PDB entry 7XKE | electron microscopy, 2.90 A resolution | chains A and B of the 5 polymer chains in the assembly

# Chain A
Name: mini-Gs
From: Homo sapiens
Chain sequence (361 residues; numbered 18 to 394; 16 numbers in that range are skipped by the numbering (no residue carries them; nothing is unmodelled there); the number before each row is that of its first residue):
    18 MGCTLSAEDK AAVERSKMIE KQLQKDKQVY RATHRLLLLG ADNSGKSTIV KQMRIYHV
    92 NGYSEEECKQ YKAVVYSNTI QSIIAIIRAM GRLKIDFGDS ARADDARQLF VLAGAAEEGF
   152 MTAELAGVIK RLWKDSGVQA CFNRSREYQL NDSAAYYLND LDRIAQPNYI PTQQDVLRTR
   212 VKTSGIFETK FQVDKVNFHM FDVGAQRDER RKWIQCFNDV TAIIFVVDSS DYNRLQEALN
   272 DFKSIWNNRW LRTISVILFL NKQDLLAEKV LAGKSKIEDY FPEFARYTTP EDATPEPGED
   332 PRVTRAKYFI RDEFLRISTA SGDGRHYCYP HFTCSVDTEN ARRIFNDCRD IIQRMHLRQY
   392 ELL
Unresolved in the structure: 18-21, 92-211

# Chain B
Name: Guanine nucleotide-binding protein G(I)/G(S)/G(T) subunit beta-1
From: Homo sapiens
UniProtKB: P62873 (GBB1_HUMAN); numbering as in UniProt (aligned over 2-340)
Chain sequence (358 residues; row label = number of the first residue in the row; numbers below 1 keep their minus sign (Met-17 is residue -17)):
   -17 MHHHHHHLEV LFQGPGSSQS ELDQLRQEAE QLKNQIRDAR KACADATLSQ ITNNIDPVGR
    43 IQMRTRRTLR GHLAKIYAMH WGTDSRLLVS ASQDGKLIIW DSYTTNKVHA IPLRSSWVMT
   103 CAYAPSGNYV ACGGLDNICS IYNLKTREGN VRVSRELAGH TGYLSCCRFL DDNQIVTSSG
   163 DTTCALWDIE TGQQTTTFTG HTGDVMSLSL APDTRLFVSG ACDASAKLWD VREGMCRQTF
   223 TGHESDINAI CFFPNGNAFA TGSDDATCRL FDLRADQELM TYSHDNIICG ITSVSFSKSG
   283 RLLLAGYDDF NCNVWDALKA DRAGVLAGHD NRVSCLGVTD DGMAVATGSW DSFLKIWN
Unresolved in the structure: -17 to 3
Differences from the reference sequence: initiating methionine (-17); expression tag (-16 to 1)
Swiss-Prot annotation at these positions:
  - modified residue: Ser2 (N-acetylserine), His266 (Phosphohistidine)
  - natural variant: Leu30 (L30F: In MRD42; uncertain significance), Arg52 (R52G: In MRD42), Gly64 (G64V: In MRD42), Asp76 (D76E: In MRD42; D76G: In MRD42), Gly77 (G77S: In MRD42), Lys78 (K78R: In MRD42), Ile80 (I80N: In MRD42; I80T: In MRD42), His91 (H91R: In MRD42; uncertain significance), Ala92 (A92T: In MRD42), Pro94 (P94S: In MRD42), Leu95 (L95P: In MRD42), Arg96 (R96L: In MRD42), 5 further natural variant entries in UniProt

# Chain A / chain B interface
Pairs across the interface (59):
  Ala29(A) with Asn88(B)
  Val30(A) with Asn88(B)
  Arg32(A) with Val90(B); His91(B)
  Ser33(A) with Asn88(B); Lys89(B)
  Ile36(A) with Lys89(B); Ala92(B), hydrophobic
  Glu37(A) with Lys89(B), salt bridge
  Leu40(A) with Gly53(B); Ile80(B), hydrophobic; Lys89(B); Ala92(B), hydrophobic
  Asp43(A) with Lys78(B), salt bridge
  Lys44(A) with Leu55(B)
  Tyr47(A) with Leu55(B), hydrophobic; Ala56(B); Asp76(B)
  Thr214(A) with Asn119(B), hydrogen bond (backbone-side chain); His142(B), hydrogen bond (side chain-backbone); Thr143(B)
  Ser215(A) with Asn119(B)
  Gly216(A) with Leu117(B); Asn119(B)
  Ile217(A) with Leu117(B), hydrophobic
  Phe232(A) with Trp99(B), hydrophobic
  Ala236(A) with Asn119(B), hydrogen bond (backbone-side chain); Thr143(B)
  Gln237(A) with Leu117(B); Asn119(B); Tyr145(B)
  Arg238(A) with Gly162(B); Asp163(B); Thr164(B); Thr184(B); Asp186(B)
  Arg242(A) with Cys204(B); Asp228(B), salt bridge
  Lys243(A) with Tyr145(B); Met188(B); Cys204(B); Asp228(B), salt bridge; Asn230(B), hydrogen bond; Asp246(B), salt bridge
  Trp244(A) with Leu117(B), hydrophobic
  Gln246(A) with Arg314(B); Trp332(B)
  Cys247(A) with Lys57(B), hydrogen bond (backbone-side chain); Gln75(B); Trp99(B); Met101(B), hydrophobic
  Phe248(A) with Trp99(B), hydrophobic; Leu117(B), hydrophobic
  Asn249(A) with Lys57(B); Trp332(B)
  Arg280(A) with Asp290(B), salt bridge
  Trp281(A) with Asp290(B); Arg314(B); Trp332(B), hydrophobic
Also at the interface, not in a pair above, chain B (37 interface residues in all): Asp118, Gly144, Cys271, Asn313

# Summary
27 residues of chain A face 37 of chain B across their interface; the contacts include 5 hydrogen bonds and 6
salt bridges. Among the polar pairs are Glu37(A)-Lys89(B), Asp43(A)-Lys78(B) and Arg242(A)-Asp228(B).
Chain A is mini-Gs and chain B is Guanine nucleotide-binding protein G(I)/G(S)/G(T) subunit beta-1, both from
Homo sapiens; the structure, Cryo-EM structure of DHEA-ADGRG2-FL-Gs complex, was determined by electron
microscopy (same publication as 7XKD and 7XKF).
